Entry 1O7H (X-ray diffraction, 2.20 A resolution); this record covers chains A and B.

[Chain A]
Protein: Naphthalene 1,2-dioxygenase alpha subunit
From: Pseudomonas putida
Notes: EC 1.14.12.12
Reference sequence: P23094 (NDOB_PSEPU); residues 1-449 here = UniProt positions 1-449
Amino-acid sequence (449 residues; row label = number of the first residue in the row):
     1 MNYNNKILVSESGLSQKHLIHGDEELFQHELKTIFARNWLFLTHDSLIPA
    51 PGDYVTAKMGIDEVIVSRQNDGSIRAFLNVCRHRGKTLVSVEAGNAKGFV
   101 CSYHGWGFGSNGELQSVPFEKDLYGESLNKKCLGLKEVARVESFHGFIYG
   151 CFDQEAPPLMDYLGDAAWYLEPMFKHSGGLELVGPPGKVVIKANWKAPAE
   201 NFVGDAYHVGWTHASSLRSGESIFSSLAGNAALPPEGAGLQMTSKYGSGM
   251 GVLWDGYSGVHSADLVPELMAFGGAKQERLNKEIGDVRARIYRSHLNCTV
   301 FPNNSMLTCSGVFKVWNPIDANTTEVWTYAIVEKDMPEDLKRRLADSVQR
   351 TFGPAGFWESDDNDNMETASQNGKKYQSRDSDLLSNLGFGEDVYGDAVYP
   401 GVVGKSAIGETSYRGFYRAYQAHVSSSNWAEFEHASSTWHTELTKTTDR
Not modelled in the structure: 449
Bound ions: 2Fe-2S cluster Fe: C81, H83, C101, H104; Fe ion: H208, H213, D362
Ligand contacts: 2Fe-2S cluster (FES): C81, H83, R84, G85, K86, C101, Y103, H104, G105, W106

[Chain B]
Protein: Naphthalene 1,2-dioxygenase beta subunit
From: Pseudomonas putida
Notes: EC 1.14.12.12
Reference sequence: P23095 (NDOC_PSEPU); residues 501-694 here correspond to UniProt positions 1-194 (UniProt number = residue number - 500)
Amino-acid sequence (194 residues; each row starts with the number of its first residue):
   501 MMINIQEDKLVSAHDAEEILRFFNCHDSALQQEATTLLTQEAHLLDIQAY
   551 RAWLEHCVGSEVQYQVISRELRAASERRYKLNEAMNVYNENFQQLKVRVE
   601 HQLDPQNWGNSPKLRFTRFITNVQAAMDVNDKELLHIRSNVILHRARRGN
   651 QVDVFYAAREDKWKRGEGGVRKLVQRFVDYPERILQTHNLMVFL
Not modelled in the structure: 501

[How chain A and chain B interact]
Residue-residue contacts (88):
  S46(A) with L581(B)
  L47(A) with Y579(B), hydrogen bond (backbone-side chain); L581(B)
  D53(A) with Y579(B)
  V91(A) with L571(B); R572(B); A573(B)
  E92(A) with E570(B); L571(B), hydrogen bond (backbone-backbone); R683(B), salt bridge
  A93(A) with E570(B); L571(B), hydrogen bond (backbone-backbone); R572(B); Y579(B), hydrophobic
  G94(A) with E576(B); Y579(B)
  N95(A) with E576(B), hydrogen bond (backbone-side chain); R577(B); R578(B); Y579(B)
  K97(A) with R578(B)
  V183(A) with N582(B)
  G184(A) with N582(B)
  P185(A) with E570(B); N582(B); E583(B); A584(B); M585(B); R683(B)
  P186(A) with M585(B); R683(B), hydrogen bond (backbone-side chain)
  K188(A) with R683(B); I684(B); L685(B), hydrogen bond (backbone-backbone)
  V189(A) with L685(B); H688(B); N689(B)
  V190(A) with I684(B), hydrophobic; L685(B), hydrogen bond (backbone-backbone); Q686(B); H688(B)
  I191(A) with H688(B)
  K192(A) with H688(B)
  W211(A) with W608(B), hydrogen bond (backbone-side chain)
  T212(A) with W608(B)
  A214(A) with Q606(B)
  S215(A) with H601(B), hydrogen bond; D604(B); N607(B)
  S216(A) with H601(B), hydrogen bond
  R218(A) with D604(B), salt bridge; Q606(B), hydrogen bond
  S219(A) with V597(B); E600(B); H601(B), hydrogen bond (side chain-backbone)
  G229(A) with Q606(B)
  D264(A) with Q594(B), hydrogen bond
  E325(A) with I684(B)
  D346(A) with N586(B), hydrogen bond; N589(B), hydrogen bond
  Q349(A) with M585(B); N586(B)
  R350(A) with N589(B), hydrogen bond (side chain-backbone); E590(B), salt bridge; Q594(B), hydrogen bond; R598(B), hydrogen bond (backbone-side chain)
  P354(A) with M585(B); L685(B), hydrophobic; N689(B); L690(B), hydrogen bond (backbone-backbone)
  A355(A) with V587(B), hydrophobic; Y588(B), hydrophobic; R598(B), hydrogen bond (backbone-side chain); L690(B); M691(B)
  G356(A) with M691(B)
  F357(A) with V597(B), hydrophobic; H601(B); M691(B), hydrophobic
  S360(A) with H601(B); M691(B)
  D361(A) with H601(B), salt bridge
  N363(A) with H688(B); N689(B), hydrogen bond
  D364(A) with G609(B); R647(B), salt bridge; R648(B), salt bridge
  E367(A) with H688(B), salt bridge
Other interface residues (no listed pair), chain A (45 interface residues in all): P49, V55, G187, G220, S262
Other interface residues (no listed pair), chain B (39 interface residues in all): S568

[In short]
45 residues of chain A and 39 residues of chain B are in contact, with 21 hydrogen bonds and 7 salt bridges.
Among the polar pairs are E92(A)-R683(B), R218(A)-D604(B) and R350(A)-E590(B). Chain A binds 2Fe-2S cluster.
Chain A is Naphthalene 1,2-dioxygenase alpha subunit and chain B is Naphthalene 1,2-dioxygenase beta subunit,
both from Pseudomonas putida; the structure, Naphthalene 1,2-dioxygenase with oxidized rieske iron sulphur
center site, was determined by X-ray diffraction, deposited together with 1O7G, 1O7M, 1O7N, 1O7P and 1O7W.
